Entry 2WIS (X-ray diffraction, 2.35 A resolution); this record covers chains A and B.

Chain A (and B):
Molecule: Killerred
Organism: Anthomedusae sp. DC-2005
Notes: chain B of this document is another copy of the same molecule, construct and numbering; everything in this record applies to it too
UniProt: Q2TCH5 (Q2TCH5_9CNID); aligned to UniProt positions 2-237 over residues 2-237
Amino-acid sequence (257 residues; numbered -21 to 237; 2 numbers in that range are skipped by the numbering (no residue carries them; nothing is unmodelled there); the number before each row is that of its first residue; numbers below 1 keep their minus sign (Met-21 is residue -21)):
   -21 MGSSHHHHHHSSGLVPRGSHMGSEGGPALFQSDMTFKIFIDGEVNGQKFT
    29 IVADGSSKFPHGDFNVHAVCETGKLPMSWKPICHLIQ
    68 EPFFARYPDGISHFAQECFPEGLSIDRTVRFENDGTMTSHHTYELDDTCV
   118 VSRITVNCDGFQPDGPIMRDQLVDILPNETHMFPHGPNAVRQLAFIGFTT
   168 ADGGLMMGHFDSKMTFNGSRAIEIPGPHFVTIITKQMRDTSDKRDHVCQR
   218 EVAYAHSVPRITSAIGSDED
Not modelled in the structure: -21 to 1, 230-237 (chain B: -21 to 1, 234-237)
Construct notes: chromophore (65, 65, 65)
Modified / non-standard residues: Gln65 ([2-(3-carbamoyl-1-imino-propyl)-4-(4-hydroxy-benzylidene)-5-oxo-4,5-dihydro-imidazol-1-yl]-acetic acid; CRQ)
Covalently attached groups: covalent link Gln65-Glu68

Interface between chain A and chain B:
Pairs across the interface - 61 pairs, chain A then chain B:
  Glu99(A) with Arg158(B), salt bridge
  Leu143(A) with Phe150(B), hydrophobic
  Pro144(A) with Phe196(B); Val225(B), hydrophobic
  Asn145(A) with His148(B); Phe196(B)
  Glu146(A) with Glu146(B); His148(B), hydrogen bond (backbone-side chain); Phe196(B); His223(B); Val225(B)
  His148(A) with Asn145(B); Glu146(B), hydrogen bond (side chain-backbone); His148(B); Phe162(B)
  Phe150(A) with Leu143(B), hydrophobic; Leu172(B), hydrophobic; Met174(B), hydrophobic
  Arg158(A) with Glu99(B), salt bridge
  Leu160(A) with Phe162(B)
  Ala161(A) with Phe162(B)
  Phe162(A) with His148(B); Leu160(B); Ala161(B); Phe162(B), hydrophobic
  Leu172(A) with Phe150(B), hydrophobic; Pro151(B)
  Met174(A) with Phe150(B), hydrophobic; Leu160(B), hydrophobic
  Phe196(A) with Pro144(B); Asn145(B); Glu146(B)
  Thr198(A) with Val225(B)
  Ile200(A) with Val225(B), hydrophobic; Pro226(B); Arg227(B); Ile228(B)
  Thr201(A) with Ile228(B)
  Lys202(A) with Ile228(B), hydrogen bond (side chain-backbone); Thr229(B); Ser230(B)
  Arg217(A) with Ile228(B); Ser230(B); Ala231(B); Ile232(B), hydrogen bond (side chain-backbone)
  Val219(A) with Ile228(B), hydrophobic
  His223(A) with Glu146(B)
  Val225(A) with Pro144(B), hydrophobic; Glu146(B); Thr198(B)
  Pro226(A) with Ile200(B); Tyr221(B)
  Arg227(A) with Ile142(B), hydrogen bond (side chain-backbone); Pro144(B); Ile200(B); Thr201(B)
  Ile228(A) with Ile200(B); Thr201(B); Lys202(B); Arg217(B); Val219(B), hydrophobic
Also at the interface, not in a pair above, chain A (28 interface residues in all): Arg97, His176, Pro194
Also at the interface, not in a pair above, chain B (35 interface residues in all): Arg97, Asp141, Pro194

In short:
28 residues of chain A and 35 residues of chain B are in contact; the contacts include 5 hydrogen bonds and 2
salt bridges. Polar contacts include Glu99(A)-Arg158(B), Glu146(A)-His148(B) and Lys202(A)-Ile228(B).
Chain A and chain B are both Killerred (Anthomedusae sp. DC-2005); the structure, Fluorescent protein
KillerRed in the bleached state, was determined by X-ray diffraction together with 2WIQ from the same study.
